Entry 7U9F (X-ray diffraction, 2.70 A resolution); this record covers chains A and L of the 4 polymer chains in the assembly.

[Chain A]
Molecule: Integrin alpha-IIb
Organism: Homo sapiens
UniProtKB: P08514 (ITA2B_HUMAN); residues 1-454 here correspond to UniProt positions 32-485 (UniProt number = residue number + 31)
Chain sequence (454 residues; numbered 1 to 454; the number before each row is that of its first residue):
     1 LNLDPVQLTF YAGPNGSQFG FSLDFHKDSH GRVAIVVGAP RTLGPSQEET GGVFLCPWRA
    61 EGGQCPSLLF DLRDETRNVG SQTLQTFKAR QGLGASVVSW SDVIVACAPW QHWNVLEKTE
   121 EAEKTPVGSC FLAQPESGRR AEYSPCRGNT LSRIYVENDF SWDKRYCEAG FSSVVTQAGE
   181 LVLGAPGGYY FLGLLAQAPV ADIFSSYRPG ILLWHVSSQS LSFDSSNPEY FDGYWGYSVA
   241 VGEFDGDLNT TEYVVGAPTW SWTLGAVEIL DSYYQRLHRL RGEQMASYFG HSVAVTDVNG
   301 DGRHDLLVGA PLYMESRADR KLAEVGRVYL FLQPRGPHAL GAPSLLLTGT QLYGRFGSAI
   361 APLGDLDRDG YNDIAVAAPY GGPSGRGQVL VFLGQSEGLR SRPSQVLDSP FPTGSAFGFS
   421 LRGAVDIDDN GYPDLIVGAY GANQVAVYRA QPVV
Cystine bridges: Cys56-Cys65, Cys107-Cys130, Cys146-Cys167
Bound ions: Ca2+ site 1: Glu243, Asp245, Asp247, Thr250, Glu252; Ca2+ site 2: Asp297, Asn299, Asp301, Arg303, Asp305; Ca2+ site 3: Asp365, Asp367, Asp369, Tyr371, Asp373; Ca2+ site 4: Asp426, Asp428, Asn430, Tyr432, Asp434
Ligand contacts: I7R ((4-{[(5S)-3-{4-[(E)-imino(4-methylpiperazin-1-yl)methyl]phenyl}-4,5-dihydro-1,2-oxazol-5-yl]methyl}piperazin-1-yl)acetic acid): Asp159, Phe160, Ser161, Tyr189, Tyr190, Leu192, Asp224, Ser225, Ser226, Phe231
Swiss-Prot annotation at these positions:
  - binding site (Ca(2+)): Glu243, Asp245, Asp247, Thr250, Glu252, Asp297, Asn299, Asp301, Arg303, Asp305, Asp365, Asp367, Asp369, Tyr371, Asp373, Asp426, Asp428, Asn430, Tyr432, Asp434
  - glycosylation (N-linked (GlcNAc...) asparagine): Asn15, Asn249

[Chain L]
Molecule: Fab light chain
Organism: Mus musculus
Notes: antibody fragment or engineered binder
Chain sequence (214 residues; numbered 1 to 214; the number before each row is that of its first residue):
     1 DILMTQSPSS MSVSLGDTVS ITCHASQGIS SNIGWLQQKP GKSFMGLIYY GTNLVDGVPS
    61 RFSGSGSGAD YSLTISSLDS EDFADYYCVQ YAQLPYTFGG GTKLEIKRAD AAPTVSIFPP
   121 SSEQLTSGGA SVVCFLNNFY PKDINVKWKI DGSERQNGVL NSWTDQDSKD STYSMSSTLT
   181 LTKDEYERHN SYTCEATHKT STSPIVKSFN RNEC
Cystine bridges: Cys23-Cys88, Cys134-Cys194

[Interface between chain A and chain L]
Pairs across the interface (18; chain A residue first):
  Arg77(A) with Asn32(L), hydrogen bond; Tyr50(L); Tyr91(L)
  Asn78(A) with Asn32(L), hydrogen bond (backbone-side chain)
  Val79(A) with Asn32(L); Tyr91(L); Ala92(L)
  Gly80(A) with Tyr91(L), hydrogen bond (backbone-backbone); Ala92(L), hydrogen bond (backbone-backbone); Leu94(L)
  Ser81(A) with Ala92(L), hydrogen bond (backbone-backbone); Gln93(L); Leu94(L), hydrogen bond (side chain-backbone)
  Arg208(A) with Tyr49(L); Asn53(L)
  Pro209(A) with Tyr50(L)
  Gly210(A) with Tyr50(L)
  Ile211(A) with Tyr50(L), hydrophobic
Interface residues without a listed pair, chain L (11 interface residues in all): Ser30, Leu54, Asp56

[In short]
9 residues of chain A and 11 residues of chain L are in contact, with 6 hydrogen bonds. Polar pairs include
Arg77(A)-Asn32(L), Asn78(A)-Asn32(L) and Ser81(A)-Leu94(L). Chain A binds compound I7R. From UniProt: 20
Ca2+-binding residues on chain A.
Chain A is Integrin alpha-IIb (Homo sapiens) and chain L is Fab light chain (Mus musculus); the structure,
Integrin alpha IIB beta3 complex with BMS compound 4 in Mn2+, was determined by X-ray diffraction, deposited
together with 7L8P, 7TCT, 7TD8, 7THO, 7TMZ, 7TPD and 15 further entries.
